PDB entry 3JA8 | electron microscopy, 3.80 A resolution | chains 3 and 7 of the 6 polymer chains in the assembly

== Chain 3 ==
Protein: Minichromosome Maintenance 3
From: Saccharomyces cerevisiae S288c
Notes: EC 3.6.4.12
UniProtKB: P24279 (MCM3_YEAST); residue numbers follow UniProt; this construct covers 1-971
Sequence (971 residues; numbered 1 to 971; the number before each row is that of its first residue):
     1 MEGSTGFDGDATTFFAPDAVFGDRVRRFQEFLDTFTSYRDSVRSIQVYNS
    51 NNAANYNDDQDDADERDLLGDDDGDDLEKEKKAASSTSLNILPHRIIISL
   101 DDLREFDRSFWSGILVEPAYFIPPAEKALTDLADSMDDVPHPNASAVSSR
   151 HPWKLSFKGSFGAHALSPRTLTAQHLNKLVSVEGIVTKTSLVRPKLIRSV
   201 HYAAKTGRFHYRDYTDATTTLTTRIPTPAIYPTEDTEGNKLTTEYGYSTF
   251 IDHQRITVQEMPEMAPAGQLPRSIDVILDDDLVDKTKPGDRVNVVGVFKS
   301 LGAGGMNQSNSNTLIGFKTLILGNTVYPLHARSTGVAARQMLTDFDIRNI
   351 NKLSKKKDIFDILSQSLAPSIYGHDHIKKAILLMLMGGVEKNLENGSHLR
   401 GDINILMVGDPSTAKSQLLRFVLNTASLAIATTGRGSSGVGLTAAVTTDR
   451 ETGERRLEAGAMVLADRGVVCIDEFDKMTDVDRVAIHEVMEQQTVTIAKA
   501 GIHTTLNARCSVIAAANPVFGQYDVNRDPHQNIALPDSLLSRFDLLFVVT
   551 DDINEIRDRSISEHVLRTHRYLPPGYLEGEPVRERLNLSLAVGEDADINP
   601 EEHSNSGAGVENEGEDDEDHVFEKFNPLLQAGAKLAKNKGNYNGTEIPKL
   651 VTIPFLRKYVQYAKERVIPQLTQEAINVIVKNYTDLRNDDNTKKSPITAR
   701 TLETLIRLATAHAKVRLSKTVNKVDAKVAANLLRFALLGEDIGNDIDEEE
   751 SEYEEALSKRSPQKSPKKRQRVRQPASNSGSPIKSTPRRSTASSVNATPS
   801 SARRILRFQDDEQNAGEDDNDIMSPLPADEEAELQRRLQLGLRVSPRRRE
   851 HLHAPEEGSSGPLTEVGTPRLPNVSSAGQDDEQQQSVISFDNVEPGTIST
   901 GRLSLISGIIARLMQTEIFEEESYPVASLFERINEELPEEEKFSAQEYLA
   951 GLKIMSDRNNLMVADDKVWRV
Unresolved in the structure: 1-12, 62-90, 142-150, 311-313, 571-650, 739-971
UniProt features mapped onto this chain:
  - motif: Ser541 to Asp544 (Arginine finger)
  - binding site (ATP): Gly409 to Ser416
  - modified residue: Ser761 (Phosphoserine), Ser777 (Phosphoserine), Ser781 (Phosphoserine), Thr868 (Phosphothreonine)
  - mutagenesis: Lys415 (K415A: No effect on MCM2-7 complex helicase activity. Loss of MCM2-7 complex helicase activity; when associated with MCM5 A-422. Reduces MCM2-7 complex helicase activity ...)
Small-molecule neighbours:
  - ADP (adenosine-5'-diphosphate), molecule 1: Ser370, Ile371, Tyr372, His374, Pro411, Ser412, Thr413, Ala414, Lys415, Ser416, Gln417
  - ADP, molecule 2: Glu491, Gln492, Arg542, Ala699, Arg700, Glu703

== Chain 7 ==
Protein: Minichromosome Maintenance 7
From: Saccharomyces cerevisiae S288c
Notes: EC 3.6.4.12
UniProtKB: P38132 (MCM7_YEAST); numbering as in UniProt (aligned over 1-845)
Sequence (845 residues; row label = number of the first residue in the row):
     1 MSAALPSIQLPVDYNNLFNEITDFLVTFKQDTLSSDATRNENEDENLDAE
    51 NIEQHLLEKGPKYMAMLQKVANRELNSVIIDLDDILQYQNEKFLQGTQAD
   101 DLVSAIQQNANHFTELFCRAIDNNMPLPTKEIDYKDDVLDVILNQRRLRN
   151 ERMLSDRTNEIRSENLMDTTMDPPSSMNDALREVVEDETELFPPNLTRRY
   201 FLYFKPLSQNCARRYRKKAISSKPLSVRQIKGDFLGQLITVRGIITRVSD
   251 VKPAVEVIAYTCDQCGYEVFQEVNSRTFTPLSECTSEECSQNQTKGQLFM
   301 STRASKFSAFQECKIQELSQQVPVGHIPRSLNIHVNGTLVRSLSPGDIVD
   351 VTGIFLPAPYTGFKALKAGLLTETYLEAQFVRQHKKKFASFSLTSDVEER
   401 VMELITSGDVYNRLAKSIAPEIYGNLDVKKALLLLLVGGVDKRVGDGMKI
   451 RGDINVCLMGDPGVAKSQLLKAICKISPRGVYTTGKGSSGVGLTAAVMKD
   501 PVTDEMILEGGALVLADNGICCIDEFDKMDESDRTAIHEVMEQQTISISK
   551 AGINTTLNARTSILAAANPLYGRYNPRLSPLDNINLPAALLSRFDILFLM
   601 LDIPSRDDDEKLAEHVTYVHMHNKQPDLDFTPVEPSKMREYIAYAKTKRP
   651 VMSEAVNDYVVQAYIRLRQDSKREMDSKFSFGQATPRTLLGIIRLSQALA
   701 KLRLADMVDIDDVEEALRLVRVSKESLYQETNKSKEDESPTTKIFTIIKK
   751 MLQETGKNTLSYENIVKTVRLRGFTMLQLSNCIQEYSYLNVWHLINEGNT
   801 LKFVDDGTMDTDQEDSLVSTPKLAPQTTASANVSAQDSDIDLQDA
Unresolved in the structure: 32-58, 167-176, 217-219, 730-845
UniProt features mapped onto this chain:
  - motif: Ser592 to Asp595 (Arginine finger)
  - binding site (ATP): Tyr423, Gly463, Ala465, Lys466, Ser467, Asn568, Arg593, Arg687
  - modified residue: Thr811 (Phosphothreonine), Ser819 (Phosphoserine), Ser838 (Phosphoserine)
  - mutagenesis: Lys466 (K466A: Loss of MCM2-7 complex helicase activity)
Small-molecule neighbours:
  - ADP (adenosine-5'-diphosphate), molecule 1: Glu421, Ile422, Tyr423, Gly424, Pro462, Gly463, Val464, Ala465, Lys466, Ser467, Gln468, Leu612, Val616
  - ADP, molecule 2: Ile450, Arg593, Pro686, Arg687

== Interface between chain 3 and chain 7 ==
Contacting residue pairs (101):
  Gln60(3) - Tyr215(7)
  Arg193(3) - Tyr360(7)
  Arg193(3) - Leu371(7)
  Pro194(3) - Gly232(7)
  Pro194(3) - Leu235(7)  hydrophobic
  Pro194(3) - Leu371(7)
  Pro194(3) - Thr372(7)  hydrogen bond (backbone-backbone)
  Lys195(3) - Ala368(7)
  Lys195(3) - Gly369(7)  hydrogen bond (side chain-backbone)
  Lys195(3) - Leu370(7)
  Lys195(3) - Leu371(7)
  Tyr202(3) - Tyr14(7)  hydrophobic
  Phe209(3) - Pro6(7)
  Phe209(3) - Ser7(7)
  Phe209(3) - Ile8(7)
  Phe209(3) - Leu10(7)  hydrophobic
  His210(3) - Leu5(7)  hydrogen bond (side chain-backbone)
  His210(3) - Pro6(7)  hydrogen bond (side chain-backbone)
  Tyr211(3) - Pro6(7)  hydrophobic
  Tyr211(3) - Ile8(7)  hydrophobic
  Asp216(3) - Gly369(7)
  Pro232(3) - Leu5(7)  hydrophobic
  Asp235(3) - Leu5(7)
  Thr236(3) - Met1(7)  hydrogen bond (backbone-backbone)
  Glu244(3) - Tyr14(7)  hydrogen bond
  Glu244(3) - Asn109(7)
  Glu244(3) - His112(7)  salt bridge
  Tyr245(3) - Asn111(7)
  Tyr245(3) - Gly236(7)
  Tyr245(3) - Leu356(7)  hydrophobic
  Gly246(3) - Leu235(7)  hydrogen bond (backbone-backbone)
  Tyr247(3) - Val12(7)
  Tyr247(3) - Tyr14(7)
  Tyr247(3) - Asn109(7)
  Phe250(3) - Gly232(7)
  Phe250(3) - Asp233(7)
  Phe250(3) - Leu235(7)  hydrophobic
  Phe250(3) - Thr372(7)
  Asp252(3) - Lys231(7)  salt bridge
  Asp252(3) - Gly232(7)  hydrogen bond (side chain-backbone)
  Asp252(3) - Asp233(7)
  Arg255(3) - Leu366(7)
  Asp280(3) - Lys231(7)  salt bridge
  Asp284(3) - Arg329(7)  salt bridge
  Lys287(3) - His326(7)
  Lys391(3) - His620(7)
  Lys391(3) - Asn623(7)  hydrogen bond
  Leu393(3) - Asn623(7)
  Asn395(3) - Glu421(7)
  Asn395(3) - Lys475(7)
  Asn395(3) - Pro635(7)
  Gly396(3) - Glu421(7)
  Gly396(3) - Lys475(7)
  Ser397(3) - Gln468(7)  hydrogen bond
  Ser397(3) - Lys471(7)  hydrogen bond
  Ser397(3) - Lys475(7)
  His398(3) - Lys471(7)
  Leu399(3) - His620(7)
  Glu451(3) - Leu366(7)
  Leu457(3) - Ile327(7)
  Ala459(3) - Ile327(7)
  Asp466(3) - Val324(7)
  Arg467(3) - Val324(7)
  Val484(3) - Lys486(7)
  Val484(3) - Glu525(7)
  Val484(3) - Lys528(7)
  His487(3) - Glu525(7)
  Glu488(3) - Tyr482(7)  hydrogen bond
  Glu488(3) - Glu525(7)
  Gln492(3) - Ser467(7)  hydrogen bond
  Gln492(3) - Gln468(7)
  Gln492(3) - Lys471(7)
  Gln492(3) - Tyr482(7)
  Thr496(3) - Thr484(7)
  Ala498(3) - Ser488(7)
  Ala498(3) - Gly492(7)
  Lys499(3) - Val491(7)
  His503(3) - Gly510(7)
  Thr504(3) - Gln316(7)
  Thr505(3) - Ser319(7)  hydrogen bond (backbone-side chain)
  Asn507(3) - Ser319(7)  hydrogen bond (side chain-backbone)
  Asp537(3) - Gly572(7)
  Asp537(3) - Arg573(7)  salt bridge
  Ser541(3) - Pro462(7)
  Leu671(3) - Met621(7)  hydrophobic
  Ile676(3) - Thr617(7)
  Ile679(3) - Thr617(7)
  Val680(3) - Glu610(7)
  Val680(3) - Ala613(7)  hydrophobic
  Thr684(3) - Glu610(7)  hydrogen bond
  Arg687(3) - Asp602(7)  salt bridge
  Arg687(3) - Pro604(7)
  Arg687(3) - Asp609(7)  salt bridge
  Asn688(3) - Arg606(7)
  Asn691(3) - Pro604(7)
  Pro696(3) - Arg573(7)
  Thr698(3) - Pro462(7)
  Arg700(3) - Pro462(7)  hydrogen bond (side chain-backbone)
  Leu702(3) - Ala613(7)  hydrophobic
  Leu702(3) - Val616(7)  hydrophobic
  Ile706(3) - His620(7)
Other interface residues (no listed pair), chain 3 (74 interface residues in all): Asp61, Leu196, Arg208, Arg212, Thr218, Leu241, His253, Glu394, Thr452, Glu454, Val481, Ala500, Ile502, Arg542
Other interface residues (no listed pair), chain 7 (76 interface residues in all): Gln108, Lys314, Ser330, Pro357, Thr361, Gly362, Phe363, Glu373, Gly463, Gly487, Ser489, Gly511, Asp524, Leu612, Val619, His622

== Summary ==
74 residues of chain 3 and 76 residues of chain 7 are in contact; the contacts include 17 hydrogen bonds and 7
salt bridges. Polar pairs include Glu244(3)-His112(7), Asp252(3)-Lys231(7) and Asp280(3)-Lys231(7). One ADP
molecule is bound between chain 3 and chain 7.
Here chain 3 is Minichromosome Maintenance 3 and chain 7 is Minichromosome Maintenance 7, both from
Saccharomyces cerevisiae S288c. Entry 3JA8 (Cryo-EM structure of the MCM2-7 double hexamer) was determined by
electron microscopy.
